4XLW - chains A and B; structure by X-ray diffraction, 3.39 A resolution.

== Chain A ==
Protein: Neurogenic locus notch homolog protein 1
From: Rattus norvegicus
UniProt: Q07008 (NOTC1_RAT); residue numbers follow UniProt; this construct covers 412-526
Sequence (124 residues; each row starts with the number of its first residue):
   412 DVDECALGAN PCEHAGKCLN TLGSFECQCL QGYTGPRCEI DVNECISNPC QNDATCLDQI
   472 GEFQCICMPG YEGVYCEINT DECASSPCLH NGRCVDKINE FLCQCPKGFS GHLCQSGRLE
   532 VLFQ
Unresolved in the structure: 412-413, 527-535
Disulfide bonds: Cys416-Cys429, Cys423-Cys438, Cys440-Cys449, Cys456-Cys467, Cys461-Cys476, Cys478-Cys487, Cys494-Cys505, Cys499-Cys514, Cys516-Cys525
Covalently attached groups: beta-D-glucopyranose (BGC) linked to Ser435, Ser458, Ser496; alpha-L-fucopyranose (FUC) linked to Thr466
Construct notes: expression tag (527-535)
Metal / ion sites: Ca2+ site 1: Asp414, Glu415, Asn431, Thr432, Leu433, Ser435; Ca2+ site 2: Asp452, Val453, Glu455, Asp469, Gln470; Ca2+ site 3: Asn490, Thr491, Glu493, Asp507, Lys508
Curated features (UniProtKB/Swiss-Prot):
  - region (Interaction with DLL4): Ala420, Asn421, Arg448 to Asp452
  - binding site (Ca(2+)): Thr432, Ser435, Asp452, Val453, Glu455, Asp469, Gln470, Asn490, Thr491, Glu493, Asp507, Lys508
  - site: Asp469 (Interaction with DLL4)
  - glycosylation: Ser435 (O-linked (Glc...) serine), Ser458 (O-linked (Glc...) serine), Thr466 (O-linked (Fuc...) threonine), Ser496 (O-linked (Glc...) serine)

== Chain B ==
Protein: Delta-like protein
From: Rattus norvegicus
UniProt: D3ZHH1 (D3ZHH1_RAT); numbering as in UniProt (aligned over 27-283)
Sequence (261 residues; each row starts with the number of its first residue):
    26 SSSIFQLRLQ EFANERGMLA NGRPCEPGCR TFFRICLKHY QATFSEGPCT FGNVSTPVLG
    86 TNSFVIRDKN SGSGRNPLQL PLNFTWPGTF SLNIQAWHTP GDDLRPETSP GNSLISQIII
   146 QGSLAVGKNW KSDEQNNTLT RLRYSYRVVC SDNYYGDSCS RLCKKRDDHF GHYECQPDGS
   206 PSCLPGWTGK YCDQPICLSG CHEQNGYCSK PDECNCRPGW QGPLCNECIP HKGCRHGTCT
   266 IPWQCACDEG WGGLFCDQAA A
Unresolved in the structure: 97-98, 285-286
Disulfide bonds: Cys50-Cys54, Cys61-Cys74, Cys175-Cys184, Cys188-Cys200, Cys208-Cys217, Cys222-Cys233, Cys226-Cys239, Cys241-Cys250, Cys253-Cys264, Cys259-Cys270, Cys272-Cys281
Covalently attached groups: N-acetylglucosamine (NAG) linked to Asn161
Modified residues: Lys153, Lys189, Lys190, Lys215, Lys235 (N-dimethyl-lysine; MLY)
Construct notes: expression tag (26, 284-286); engineered mutation Ser28 (Gly in D3ZHH1), Leu107 (Phe in D3ZHH1), Pro206 (Leu in D3ZHH1), Lys257 (Asn in D3ZHH1)
Small-molecule neighbours: alpha-L-fucopyranose (FUC): His64, Tyr65, Gln66, Thr114
Curated features (UniProtKB/Swiss-Prot):
  - glycosylation: Asn162 (N-linked (GlcNAc...) asparagine)
From the paper describing this entry:
  - mutagenesis - G28S/F107L/L206P, G28S/F107L/N118I/I143F/H194Y/L206P/K215E: increased binding to Neurogenic locus notch homolog protein 1 (chain A)

== Chain A / chain B interface ==
Contacting residue pairs (33; chain A residue first):
  Glu415(A) - Phe195(B)
  Leu418(A) - His194(B)
  Ala420(A) - Arg191(B)
  Ala420(A) - Phe195(B)
  Asn421(A) - Arg191(B)  hydrogen bond (backbone-side chain)
  Pro422(A) - Phe195(B)  hydrophobic
  Glu424(A) - Leu187(B)
  Glu424(A) - Lys189(B)
  Glu424(A) - Arg191(B)  salt bridge
  His425(A) - Tyr179(B)  hydrogen bond
  His425(A) - Leu187(B)
  Phe436(A) - Phe195(B)  hydrophobic
  Pro447(A) - Lys215(B)
  Pro447(A) - Tyr216(B)
  Arg448(A) - Phe195(B)  hydrogen bond (side chain-backbone)
  Arg448(A) - Tyr216(B)
  Arg448(A) - Asp218(B)  salt bridge
  Glu450(A) - Arg186(B)
  Glu450(A) - Leu187(B)  hydrogen bond (backbone-backbone)
  Glu450(A) - Lys215(B)
  Glu450(A) - Tyr216(B)  hydrogen bond
  Ile451(A) - Ser185(B)
  Asp452(A) - Thr110(B)
  Asp452(A) - Ser185(B)  hydrogen bond (backbone-backbone)
  Leu468(A) - Pro112(B)  hydrophobic
  Asp469(A) - Phe109(B)
  Asp469(A) - Thr110(B)  hydrogen bond
  Gln470(A) - Asn108(B)
  Gln470(A) - Phe109(B)
  Ile471(A) - Ser26(B)
  Ile471(A) - Asn108(B)
  Ile477(A) - His64(B)
  Ile477(A) - Thr75(B)
Interface residues without a listed pair, chain B (20 interface residues in all): Phe76, Tyr198
The authors on this interface:
  - specific contacts: Phe195(B)-Arg448(A)
  - hot spots on chain B (mutagenesis) - H64A: decreased binding to Notch1(10-14)

== In short ==
18 residues of chain A and 20 residues of chain B are in contact, with 7 hydrogen bonds and 2 salt bridges.
Polar pairs include Glu424(A)-Arg191(B), Arg448(A)-Asp218(B) and Asn421(A)-Arg191(B). The authors report a
contact between Phe195(B) and Arg448(A). From the paper: G28S/F107L/L206P and
G28S/F107L/N118I/I143F/H194Y/L206P/K215E of chain B increase binding to Neurogenic locus notch homolog protein
1 (chain A); H64A of chain B reduces binding to Notch1(10-14).
Chain A is Neurogenic locus notch homolog protein 1 and chain B is Delta-like protein, both from Rattus
norvegicus; the structure, Complex of Notch1 (EGF11-13) bound to Delta-like 4 (N-EGF2), was determined by
X-ray diffraction (same publication as 4XL1).
